7XPX - chains C and J of the 11 polymer chains in the assembly; structure by electron microscopy, 3.20 A resolution.

Chain C:
Name: Histone H2A
Source organism: Xenopus laevis
UniProtKB: Q6AZJ8 (Q6AZJ8_XENLA); residues 1-129 here correspond to UniProt positions 2-130 (UniProt number = residue number + 1)
Sequence (129 residues; numbered 1 to 129; the number before each row is that of its first residue):
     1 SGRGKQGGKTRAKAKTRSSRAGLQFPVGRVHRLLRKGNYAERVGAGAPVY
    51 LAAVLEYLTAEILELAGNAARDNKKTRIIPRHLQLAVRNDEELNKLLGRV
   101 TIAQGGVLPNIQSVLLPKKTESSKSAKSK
Not modelled in the structure: 1-10, 119-129

Chain J:
Molecule: 145-nt DNA strand
Source organism: Homo sapiens
Sequence (145 nucleotides; row label = number of the first residue in the row; numbers below 1 keep their minus sign (DA-72 is residue -72)):
   -72 ATCACAATCCCGGTGCCGAGGCCGCTCAATTGGTCGTAGACAGCTCTAGC
   -22 ACCGCTTAAACGCACGTACGGATTCCGTACGTGCGTTTAAGCGGTGCTAG
    28 AGCTGTCTACGACCAATTGAGCGGCCTCGGCACCGGGATTGTGAT

How chain C and chain J interact:
Contacting residue pairs - 18 pairs, chain C then chain J:
  Arg11(C) - DT-43(J)  base contact
  Arg11(C) - DT-42(J)  hydrogen bond to the base
  Ala12(C) - DG-41(J)  phosphate contact
  Lys13(C) - DT-42(J)  phosphate contact
  Ala14(C) - DT-43(J)  phosphate contact
  Ala14(C) - DT-42(J)  phosphate contact
  Lys15(C) - DT-43(J)  phosphate contact
  Lys15(C) - DT-42(J)  hydrogen bond to the phosphate
  Thr16(C) - DT-43(J)  phosphate contact
  Arg17(C) - DT-43(J)  salt bridge to the phosphate
  Arg20(C) - DT-42(J)  salt bridge to the phosphate
  Gly28(C) - DA-44(J)  phosphate contact
  Gly28(C) - DT-43(J)  phosphate contact
  Arg29(C) - DA-44(J)  phosphate contact
  Arg32(C) - DA-44(J)  salt bridge to the phosphate
  Arg42(C) - DA-35(J)  hydrogen bond to the phosphate
  Arg42(C) - DG-34(J)  sugar contact
  Arg77(C) - DA-54(J)  sugar contact
Other interface residues (no listed pair), chain C (14 interface residues in all): Glu41
Other interface residues (no listed pair), chain J (9 interface residues in all): DG-53, DA-45

Overview:
14 residues of chain C and 9 residues of chain J are in contact; the contacts include 3 hydrogen bonds and 3
salt bridges. Polar pairs include Arg11(C)-DT-42(J), Lys15(C)-DT-42(J) and Arg42(C)-DA-35(J).
Here chain C is Histone H2A (Xenopus laevis) and chain J is a 145-nt DNA strand (Homo sapiens). Entry 7XPX
(Cryo-EM structure of the histone methyltransferase SET8 bound to H4K20Ecx-nucleosome) was determined by
electron microscopy.
